PDB entry 1Y5J | X-ray diffraction, 2.03 A resolution | chains A and B of the 4 polymer chains in the assembly

Chain A:
Molecule: Hemoglobin alpha chain
From: Homo sapiens
UniProtKB: P69905 (HBA_HUMAN); residue numbers follow UniProt; this construct covers 1-141
Chain sequence (141 residues; row label = number of the first residue in the row):
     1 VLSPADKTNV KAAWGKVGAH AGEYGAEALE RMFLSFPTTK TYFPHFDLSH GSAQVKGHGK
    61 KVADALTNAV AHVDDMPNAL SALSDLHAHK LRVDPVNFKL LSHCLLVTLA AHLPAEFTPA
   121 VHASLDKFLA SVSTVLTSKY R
Swiss-Prot annotation at these positions:
  - site: K61 (Not glycated)
  - natural variant: D6 (A6D: In J-Toronto; this construct carries the variant), A13 (A13D: In J-Paris 1/J-Aljezur), E27 (A27E: In Shenyang; this construct carries the variant), K61 (K61N: In Zambia; deletion: In Clinic), D64 (A64D: In Pontoise; this construct carries the variant), D75 (D75A: In Lille; D75G: In Chapel Hill; D75N: In G-Pest), A111 (A111D: In Petah Tikva)
Metal / ion sites: heme Fe near H87 (its only coordinating residue here)
Small-molecule neighbours: heme (HEM): M32, T39, Y42, F43, H45, F46, H58, K61, V62, A65, L66, L83, L86, H87, L91, V93, N97, F98, L101, V132, L136

Chain B:
Molecule: Hemoglobin beta chain
From: Homo sapiens
UniProtKB: P68871 (HBB_HUMAN); numbering as in UniProt (aligned over 1-146)
Chain sequence (146 residues; each row starts with the number of its first residue):
     1 MHLTPEEKSA VTALWGKVNV DEVGGEALGR LLVVYPWTQR FFESFGDLST PDAVMGNPKV
    61 KAHGKKVLGA FSDGLAHLDN LKGTFATLSE LHCDKLAVDP ENFRLLGNVL VCVLAHHFGK
   121 EFTPPVQAAY QKVVAGVANA LAHKYH
Sequence notes: engineered mutation M1 (Val in P68871), A97 (His in P68871)
Swiss-Prot annotation at these positions:
  - natural variant: L3 (H3L: In Graz; this construct carries the variant), E7 (E7A: In G-Makassar; E7K: In Hb C; E7Q: In Machida; E7V: In SKCA), K8 (E8K: In G-Siriraj; this construct carries the variant), V11 (A11V: In Iraq-Halabja; this construct carries the variant), G16 (W16G: In Randwick; this construct carries the variant), V23 (E23V: In D-Granada; this construct carries the variant), G24 (V24G: In Miyashiro; this construct carries the variant), G25 (G25D: In Moscva; G25R: In Riverdale-Bronx; G25V: In Savannah), L32 (L32P: In Yokohama), V33 (L33V: In Muscat; this construct carries the variant), R40 (Q40R: In Tianshui; this construct carries the variant), F42 (F42Y: In Mequon; deletion: In Bruxelles), 11 further natural variant entries in UniProt
Metal / ion sites: heme Fe near H92 (its only coordinating residue here)
Small-molecule neighbours: heme (HEM): L31, T38, F41, F42, H63, K66, V67, A70, F71, F85, L88, L91, H92, L96, V98, N102, F103, L106, V137, L141

How chain A and chain B interact:
Contacting residue pairs (35):
  R31(A) - F122(B)  hydrogen bond (side chain-backbone)
  R31(A) - T123(B)
  R31(A) - P124(B)
  R31(A) - Q127(B)  hydrogen bond
  L34(A) - P124(B)  hydrophobic
  L34(A) - P125(B)
  L34(A) - A128(B)
  S35(A) - Q127(B)
  S35(A) - A128(B)
  S35(A) - Q131(B)
  F36(A) - Q131(B)
  K99(A) - N108(B)
  H103(A) - N108(B)
  H103(A) - Q127(B)
  H103(A) - Q131(B)  hydrogen bond
  C104(A) - Q127(B)
  V107(A) - V111(B)  hydrophobic
  V107(A) - A115(B)
  V107(A) - Q127(B)
  A110(A) - C112(B)
  A110(A) - A115(B)  hydrophobic
  A110(A) - H116(B)
  A111(A) - A115(B)
  A111(A) - G119(B)
  P114(A) - H116(B)  hydrogen bond (backbone-side chain)
  F117(A) - R30(B)  hydrogen bond (backbone-side chain)
  F117(A) - H116(B)
  T118(A) - R30(B)
  P119(A) - R30(B)
  P119(A) - M55(B)  hydrophobic
  H122(A) - R30(B)  hydrogen bond
  H122(A) - V34(B)
  A123(A) - V34(B)  hydrophobic
  D126(A) - V34(B)
  D126(A) - Y35(B)  hydrogen bond
Interface residues without a listed pair, chain A (20 interface residues in all): E30, L106, L113
Interface residues without a listed pair, chain B (20 interface residues in all): E26, V33, K120

Overview:
Chain A and chain B each contribute 20 residues to their interface; the contacts include 7 hydrogen bonds.
Polar contacts include R31(A)-F122(B), R31(A)-Q127(B) and H103(A)-Q131(B). Chain A binds heme. Chain B binds
heme.
Chain A is Hemoglobin alpha chain and chain B is Hemoglobin beta chain, both from Homo sapiens; the structure,
T-To-T(High) quaternary transitions in human hemoglobin: betaH97A deoxy low-salt (1 test set), was determined
by X-ray diffraction (same publication as 1XXT, 1XY0, 1XZ5, 1XZ7, 1XZU, 1XZV and 45 further entries).
